2WP0 - chains B and D of the 4 polymer chains in the assembly; structure by X-ray diffraction, 2.67 A resolution.

# Chain B
Name: HOBA
Organism: Helicobacter pylori
Reference sequence: O25828 (O25828_HELPY); residues 1-180 here = UniProt positions 1-180
Chain sequence (180 residues; row label = number of the first residue in the row):
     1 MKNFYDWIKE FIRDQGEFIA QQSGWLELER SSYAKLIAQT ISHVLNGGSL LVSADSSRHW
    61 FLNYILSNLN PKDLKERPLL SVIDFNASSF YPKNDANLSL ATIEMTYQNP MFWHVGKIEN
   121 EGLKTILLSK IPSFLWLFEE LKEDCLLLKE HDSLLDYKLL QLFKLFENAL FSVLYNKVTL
Sequence notes: conflict I12 (Val in O25828)
Bound ions: Na+ site 1 near Y107 (its only coordinating residue here); Na+ site 2 near D156 (its only coordinating residue here); Na+ site 3 near E167 (its only coordinating residue here)
Curated features (UniProtKB/Swiss-Prot):
  - binding site (Ca(2+)): E17, E27, E140, E143, N176
  - mutagenesis: E76 to P78 (Does not interact with DnaA in vitro, mutant cannot be made in vivo), L80 (L80R: Does not interact with DnaA in vitro, mutant cannot be made in vivo), Y175 (Y175E: Does not interact with DnaA in vitro, mutant cannot be made in vivo)
From the paper describing this entry:
  - mutagenesis - A101E, L174A: unchanged binding to Chromosomal replication initiator protein dnaa (chain D)
  - mutagenesis - L80R: abolished binding to AD-HobA
  - mutagenesis - A101E, L174A: unchanged growth

# Chain D
Name: Chromosomal replication initiator protein dnaa
Organism: Helicobacter pylori
Notes: fragment: domain i-ii, residues 1-120
Reference sequence: O26057 (DNAA_HELPY); residues 1-112 here = UniProt positions 1-112
Chain sequence (112 residues; each row starts with the number of its first residue):
     1 MDTNNNIEKE ILALVKQNPK VSLIEYENYF SQLKYNPNAS KSDIAFFYAP NQVLCTTITA
    61 KYGALLKEIL SQNKVGMHLA HSVDVRIEVA PKIQINAQSN INYKAIKTSV KD
Disordered / not traced: 1-4, 92-112
Curated features (UniProtKB/Swiss-Prot):
  - region: P91 to D112 (Domain II)

# Chain B / chain D interface
Pairs across the interface (22):
  V44(B) - V53(D)
  L45(B) - N51(D)
  L45(B) - Q52(D)  hydrogen bond (backbone-backbone)
  L45(B) - V53(D)  hydrogen bond (backbone-backbone)
  N46(B) - Q52(D)
  G47(B) - Q52(D)
  K75(B) - K61(D)
  E76(B) - E25(D)
  E76(B) - Y29(D)  hydrogen bond (backbone-side chain)
  E76(B) - K61(D)  salt bridge
  E76(B) - Y62(D)
  R77(B) - Y29(D)
  P78(B) - Y29(D)
  P78(B) - T57(D)
  L174(B) - Q32(D)  hydrogen bond (backbone-side chain)
  L174(B) - V53(D)  hydrophobic
  L174(B) - L54(D)
  Y175(B) - N28(D)
  Y175(B) - Y29(D)
  Y175(B) - Q32(D)
  N176(B) - Q32(D)
  K177(B) - N28(D)
Also at the interface, not in a pair above, chain D (12 interface residues in all): I24
From the paper, about this interface:
  - hot spots on chain B (mutagenesis) - L45P, E76A/R77A/P78A, L174P, K177*: abolished binding to Chromosomal replication initiator protein dnaa (chain D)
  - hot spots on chain B (mutagenesis) - Y175E: decreased binding to Chromosomal replication initiator protein dnaa (chain D)
  - hot spots on chain B (mutagenesis) - Y175E: abolished binding to His6-DnaA

# Summary
The chain B/chain D interface involves 12 residues from each chain; the contacts include 4 hydrogen bonds and
1 salt bridge. Among the polar pairs are E76(B)-K61(D), E76(B)-Y29(D) and L174(B)-Q32(D). The paper reports
that L45P, E76A/R77A/P78A and L174P of chain B, among others, abolish binding to Chromosomal replication
initiator protein dnaa (chain D); L80R of chain B abolishes binding to AD-HobA; 8 substitutions were tested in
all.
Here chain B is HOBA and chain D is Chromosomal replication initiator protein dnaa, both from Helicobacter
pylori. Entry 2WP0 (Crystal structure of a HobA-DnaA (domain I-II) complex from Helicobacter pylori) was
determined by X-ray diffraction.
